9FSV - chains C and D of the 28 polymer chains in the assembly; structure by X-ray diffraction, 2.75 A resolution.

[Chain C]
Molecule: Proteasome subunit alpha type-4
From: Saccharomyces cerevisiae
Reference sequence: P40303 (PSA4_YEAST); residues -1 to 252 here correspond to UniProt positions 1-254 (UniProt number = residue number + 2)
Chain sequence (254 residues; numbered -1 to 252; the number before each row is that of its first residue; numbers below 1 keep their minus sign (Met-1 is residue -1)):
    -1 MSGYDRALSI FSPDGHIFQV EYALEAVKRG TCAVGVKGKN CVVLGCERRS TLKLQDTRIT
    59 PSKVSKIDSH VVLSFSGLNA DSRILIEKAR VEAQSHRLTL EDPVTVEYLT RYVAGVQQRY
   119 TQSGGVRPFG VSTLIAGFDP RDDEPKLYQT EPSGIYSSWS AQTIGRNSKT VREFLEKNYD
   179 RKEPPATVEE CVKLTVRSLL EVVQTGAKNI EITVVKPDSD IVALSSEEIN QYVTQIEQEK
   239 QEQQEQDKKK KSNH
Unresolved in the structure: -1 to 0, 241-252

[Chain D]
Molecule: Proteasome subunit alpha type-5
From: Saccharomyces cerevisiae
Reference sequence: P32379 (PSA5_YEAST); residues -7 to 252 here correspond to UniProt positions 1-260 (UniProt number = residue number + 8)
Chain sequence (260 residues; row label = number of the first residue in the row; numbers below 1 keep their minus sign (Met-7 is residue -7)):
    -7 MFLTRSEYDR GVSTFSPEGR LFQVEYSLEA IKLGSTAIGI ATKEGVVLGV EKRATSPLLE
    53 SDSIEKIVEI DRHIGCAMSG LTADARSMIE HARTAAVTHN LYYDEDINVE SLTQSVCDLA
   113 LRFGEGASGE ERLMSRPFGV ALLIAGHDAD DGYQLFHAEP SGTFYRYNAK AIGSGSEGAQ
   173 AELLNEWHSS LTLKEAELLV LKILKQVMEE KLDENNAQLS CITKQDGFKI YDNEKTAELI
   233 KELKEKEAAE SPEEADVEMS
Unresolved in the structure: -7 to 0, 118-124, 243-252

[Interface between chain C and chain D]
Contacting residue pairs (66; chain C residue first):
  Asp3(C) - Glu117(D)
  Arg4(C) - Glu117(D)
  Ala5(C) - Val4(D)  hydrophobic
  Ala5(C) - Glu117(D)  hydrogen bond (backbone-side chain)
  Ala5(C) - Ser127(D)
  Ser7(C) - Ser127(D)  hydrogen bond (backbone-side chain)
  Ser7(C) - Arg128(D)
  Ile8(C) - Asp1(D)
  Ile8(C) - Val4(D)  hydrophobic
  Ile8(C) - Gln15(D)
  Phe9(C) - Gln15(D)
  Phe9(C) - Tyr18(D)
  Phe9(C) - Ser19(D)
  Phe9(C) - Ala22(D)  hydrophobic
  Phe9(C) - Leu73(D)  hydrophobic
  Phe9(C) - Arg128(D)
  Phe9(C) - Pro129(D)
  Phe9(C) - Gly131(D)
  Ser10(C) - Tyr18(D)
  Pro11(C) - Tyr18(D)  hydrophobic
  Pro11(C) - Glu21(D)
  Asp12(C) - Glu21(D)
  Gly13(C) - Tyr18(D)
  Gly13(C) - Glu21(D)
  Gly13(C) - Ala22(D)
  Ile15(C) - Leu73(D)  hydrophobic
  Ile15(C) - Arg128(D)
  Lys35(C) - Glu52(D)  salt bridge
  Gln116(C) - Ala75(D)
  Gln116(C) - Asp76(D)
  Gln116(C) - Arg128(D)
  Thr119(C) - Arg128(D)  hydrogen bond (backbone-side chain)
  Gln120(C) - Asp76(D)
  Gln120(C) - Met126(D)
  Gln120(C) - Ser127(D)  hydrogen bond (backbone-backbone)
  Gln120(C) - Arg128(D)
  Gln120(C) - Pro129(D)
  Gln120(C) - Phe130(D)
  Ser121(C) - Ser127(D)
  Gly122(C) - Ser127(D)
  Ser151(C) - Ala75(D)
  Gly152(C) - Ala75(D)
  Ile153(C) - Thr74(D)
  Ile153(C) - Ala75(D)
  Ser155(C) - Leu51(D)
  Ser155(C) - Ser55(D)
  Ser156(C) - Leu51(D)
  Ser156(C) - Glu52(D)  hydrogen bond
  Ser156(C) - Ser55(D)  hydrogen bond (backbone-side chain)
  Trp157(C) - Thr47(D)
  Trp157(C) - Ser48(D)
  Trp157(C) - Leu50(D)
  Trp157(C) - Leu51(D)
  Trp157(C) - Glu52(D)
  Ser158(C) - Leu50(D)  hydrogen bond (backbone-backbone)
  Ser158(C) - Glu52(D)
  Ala159(C) - Leu50(D)
  Leu173(C) - Leu50(D)  hydrophobic
  Glu174(C) - Ser48(D)  hydrogen bond
  Glu174(C) - Pro49(D)
  Glu174(C) - Leu50(D)
  Tyr177(C) - Leu50(D)  hydrophobic
  Arg179(C) - Pro49(D)  hydrogen bond (side chain-backbone)
  Arg179(C) - Leu50(D)
  Arg179(C) - Leu51(D)  hydrogen bond (side chain-backbone)
  Arg179(C) - Glu52(D)
Interface residues without a listed pair, chain C (32 interface residues in all): His14, Tyr154, Arg170
Interface residues without a listed pair, chain D (27 interface residues in all): Leu25, Glu57

[Summary]
Chain C and chain D form an interface of 32 and 27 residues respectively; the contacts include 10 hydrogen
bonds and 1 salt bridge. Polar pairs include Lys35(C)-Glu52(D), Ala5(C)-Glu117(D) and Ser7(C)-Ser127(D).
Here chain C is Proteasome subunit alpha type-4 and chain D is Proteasome subunit alpha type-5, both from
Saccharomyces cerevisiae. Entry 9FSV (Yeast 20S proteasome with human beta2i (1-53) in complex with
epoxyketone inhibitor 16) was determined by X-ray diffraction, deposited together with 9FRW, 9FSU, 9FST, 9FT0
and 9FT1.
